PDB entry 7YH7 | electron microscopy, 3.30 A resolution | chains Q and P of the 9 polymer chains in the assembly

== Chain Q ==
Protein: NIV-8 Fab light chain
Organism: Homo sapiens
Notes: antibody fragment or engineered binder
Amino-acid sequence (111 residues; each row starts with the number of its first residue):
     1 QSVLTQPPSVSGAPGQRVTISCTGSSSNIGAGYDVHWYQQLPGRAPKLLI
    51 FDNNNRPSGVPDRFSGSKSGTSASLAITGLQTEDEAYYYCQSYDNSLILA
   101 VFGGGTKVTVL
Cystine bridges: Cys22-Cys90

== Chain P ==
Protein: NIV-8 Fab heavy chain
Organism: Homo sapiens
Notes: antibody fragment or engineered binder
Amino-acid sequence (125 residues; row label = number of the first residue in the row):
     1 EVQLVESGGGVVQPGRSLRLSCAASGFKFSKFAMHWVRQAPGKGPEWVAV
    51 ISYDGNQYHSADSVKGRFTISRDNSFNTLYLQMNSLGPEDTAVYYCARDG
   101 PDTSGYYANIYFDFWGQGTLVTVSS
Cystine bridges: Cys22-Cys96

== Interface between chain Q and chain P ==
Pairs across the interface (28; chain Q residue first):
  Gly32(Q) with Tyr106(P)
  Tyr33(Q) with Ala108(P), hydrophobic; Asn109(P)
  Asp34(Q) with Asn109(P)
  His36(Q) with Ile110(P); Tyr111(P)
  Tyr38(Q) with Phe112(P)
  Gln40(Q) with Gln39(P), hydrogen bond
  Arg44(Q) with Gln117(P), hydrogen bond
  Ala45(Q) with Gly116(P)
  Pro46(Q) with Tyr95(P); Trp115(P)
  Leu48(Q) with Tyr111(P), hydrophobic; Phe112(P); Asp113(P)
  Phe51(Q) with Asp102(P); Tyr111(P), hydrophobic
  Asp52(Q) with Ser104(P)
  Tyr89(Q) with Lys43(P); Gly44(P); Pro45(P)
  Gln91(Q) with Ile110(P), hydrogen bond (side chain-backbone)
  Tyr93(Q) with Ala108(P)
  Leu99(Q) with Trp47(P), hydrophobic
  Ala100(Q) with Trp47(P); Ile110(P), hydrophobic
  Phe102(Q) with Pro45(P); Phe112(P), hydrophobic
Other interface residues (no listed pair), chain Q (20 interface residues in all): Ile98, Gly103
Other interface residues (no listed pair), chain P (21 interface residues in all): His59, Thr103, Gly105

== Summary ==
The interface between chain Q and chain P involves 20 residues on one side and 21 on the other; the contacts
include 3 hydrogen bonds. Polar contacts include Gln40(Q)-Gln39(P), Arg44(Q)-Gln117(P) and Gln91(Q)-Ile110(P).
Here chain Q is NIV-8 Fab light chain and chain P is NIV-8 Fab heavy chain, both from Homo sapiens. Entry 7YH7
(SARS-CoV-2 spike in complex with neutralizing antibody NIV-8 (state 2)) was determined by electron microscopy
together with 8HES and 7YH6 from the same study.
